9HGK - chains A and B; structure by X-ray diffraction, 1.60 A resolution.

Chain A (and B):
Protein: 2-methylisocitrate lyase
Source organism: Coxiella burnetii
Notes: EC 4.1.3.30; chain B of this document is another copy of the same molecule, construct and numbering; everything in this record applies to it too
Reference sequence: Q83DG5 (Q83DG5_COXBU); residue numbers follow UniProt; this construct covers 1-290
Sequence (312 residues; row label = number of the first residue in the row; numbers below 1 keep their minus sign (Met-21 is residue -21)):
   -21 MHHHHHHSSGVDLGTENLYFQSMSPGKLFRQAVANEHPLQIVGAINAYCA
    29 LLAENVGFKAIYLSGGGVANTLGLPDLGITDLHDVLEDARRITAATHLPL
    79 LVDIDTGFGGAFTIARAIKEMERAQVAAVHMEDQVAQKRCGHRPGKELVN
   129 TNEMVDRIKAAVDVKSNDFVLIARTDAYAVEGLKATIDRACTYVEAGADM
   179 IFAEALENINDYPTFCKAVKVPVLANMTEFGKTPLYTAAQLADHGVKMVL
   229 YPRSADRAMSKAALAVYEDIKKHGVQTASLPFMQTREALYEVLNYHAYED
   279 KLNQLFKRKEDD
Disordered / not traced: -21 to -14, 287-290 (chain B: -21 to -1, 287-290)
Construct notes: initiating methionine (-21); expression tag (-20 to 0)
From the paper describing this entry:
  - mutagenesis - D54N, D81N, E110Q, K116Q, C118S, R152Q, E182Q: abolished catalytic activity
  - mutagenesis - Y40F (0.6 s-1), H120Q (5.7 s-1): decreased catalytic activity on 2-MIC
  - contacts within the chain: His108-Glu110 (water-mediated contact)
  - catalytic residues: Glu110
  - catalytic residues: Arg152 (proposed by the authors, not directly observed)

Interface between chain A and chain B:
Residue-residue contacts (31):
  Arg68(A) - Arg68(B)
  Arg68(A) - Arg101(B)  hydrogen bond (backbone-side chain)
  Thr71(A) - Arg101(B)  hydrogen bond
  Ala72(A) - Glu98(B)
  Ala72(A) - Arg101(B)
  Ala89(A) - Leu280(B)  hydrophobic
  Phe90(A) - Tyr276(B)
  Phe90(A) - Lys279(B)
  Phe90(A) - Leu280(B)  hydrophobic
  Glu98(A) - Ala72(B)
  Arg101(A) - Arg68(B)  hydrogen bond (side chain-backbone)
  Arg101(A) - Thr71(B)  hydrogen bond
  Arg101(A) - Ala72(B)
  Arg101(A) - Arg101(B)
  Arg101(A) - Ala102(B)
  Arg101(A) - Gln103(B)
  Ala102(A) - Arg101(B)
  Gln103(A) - Arg101(B)
  Gln103(A) - Gln103(B)
  Asp134(A) - Phe284(B)
  Lys137(A) - Leu283(B)  hydrogen bond (side chain-backbone)
  Asp141(A) - Lys279(B)  salt bridge
  Asp141(A) - Leu283(B)
  Tyr276(A) - Phe90(B)
  Lys279(A) - Asp141(B)  salt bridge
  Leu280(A) - Ala89(B)  hydrophobic
  Leu280(A) - Phe90(B)  hydrophobic
  Leu283(A) - Lys137(B)
  Leu283(A) - Asp141(B)
  Phe284(A) - Ala89(B)  hydrophobic
  Phe284(A) - Asp134(B)
Also at the interface, not in a pair above, chain A (19 interface residues in all): Ala138, Gln282
Also at the interface, not in a pair above, chain B (19 interface residues in all): Ala138, Gln282

Summary:
Chain A and chain B each contribute 19 residues to their interface, with 5 hydrogen bonds and 2 salt bridges.
Among the polar pairs are Asp141(A)-Lys279(B), Arg68(A)-Arg101(B) and Thr71(A)-Arg101(B). From the paper:
catalytic residues Glu110(A) and Arg152(A); D54N, D81N and E110Q of chain A, among others, abolish catalytic
activity; 9 substitutions were tested in all.
Both chains are 2-methylisocitrate lyase (Coxiella burnetii). Entry 9HGK (Crystal Structure of the Coxiella
burnetii 2-methylisocitrate lyase) was determined by X-ray diffraction, deposited together with 9HGO, 9HGQ,
9HHS, 9HHY and 9HRA.
